Entry 3PLA (X-ray diffraction, 3.15 A resolution); this record covers chains A and F of the 10 polymer chains in the assembly.

[Chain A]
Name: Pre mRNA splicing protein
Source organism: Sulfolobus solfataricus
Reference sequence: Q97ZH3 (Q97ZH3_SULSO); numbering as in UniProt (aligned over 1-380)
Sequence (388 residues; each row starts with the number of its first residue):
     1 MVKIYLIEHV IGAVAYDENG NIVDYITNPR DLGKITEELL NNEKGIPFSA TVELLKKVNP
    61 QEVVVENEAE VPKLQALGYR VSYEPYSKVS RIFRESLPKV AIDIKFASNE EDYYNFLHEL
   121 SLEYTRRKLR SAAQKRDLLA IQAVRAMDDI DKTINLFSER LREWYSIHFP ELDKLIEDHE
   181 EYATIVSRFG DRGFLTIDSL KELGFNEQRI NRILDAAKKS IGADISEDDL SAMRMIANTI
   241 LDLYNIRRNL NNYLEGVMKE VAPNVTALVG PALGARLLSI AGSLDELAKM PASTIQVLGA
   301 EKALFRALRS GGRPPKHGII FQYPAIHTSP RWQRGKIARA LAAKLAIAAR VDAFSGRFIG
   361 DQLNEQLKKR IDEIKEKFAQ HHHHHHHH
Unresolved in the structure: 1-2, 378-388
Construct notes: engineered mutation Val2 (Met in Q97ZH3); expression tag (381-388)

[Chain F]
Name: Fibrillarin-like rRNA/tRNA 2'-O-methyltransferase
Source organism: Sulfolobus solfataricus
Notes: EC 2.1.1.-
Reference sequence: P58032 (FLPA_SULSO); residues 1-232 here = UniProt positions 1-232
Sequence (232 residues; numbered 1 to 232; the number before each row is that of its first residue):
     1 MAEVITVKQT NMENIYECEF NDGSFRLCTR NLVPNFNVYG ERLIKYEGVE YREWNAFRSK
    61 LAGAILKGLK TNPIRKGTKV LYLGAASGTT ISHVSDIIEL NGKAYGVEFS PRVVRELLLV
   121 AQRRPNIFPL LADARFPQSY KSVVENVDVL YVDIAQPDQT DIAIYNAKFF LKVNGDMLLV
   181 IKARSIDVTK DPKEIYKTEV EKLENSNFET IQIINLDPYD KDHAIVLSKY KG
Unresolved in the structure: 1-4, 232
Construct notes: engineered mutation Ala2 (Ser in P58032)
Ligand contacts: S-adenosylhomocysteine (SAH): Arg58, Lys60, Tyr82, Gly84, Ala85, Ala86, Thr89, Thr90, Val107, Glu108, Phe109, Ser110, Val113, Ala132, Asp133, Ala134, Arg135, Asp153, Ile154, Ala155, Gln156
UniProt features mapped onto this chain:
  - binding site (S-adenosyl-L-methionine): Thr89, Thr90, Glu108, Phe109, Asp133, Ala134, Asp153 to Gln156
  - mutagenesis: Ala85 (A85V: Loss of methyltransferase activity), Pro129 (P129A: Decreased methyltransferase activity)

[How chain A and chain F interact]
Contacting residue pairs (6):
  Glu163(A) - Arg112(F)  salt bridge
  Ser166(A) - Arg115(F)  hydrogen bond
  Pro170(A) - Arg115(F)
  Lys174(A) - Glu116(F)
  Lys174(A) - Leu119(F)
  Ile221(A) - Leu118(F)  hydrophobic
Also at the interface, not in a pair above, chain A (6 interface residues in all): Asp173

[In short]
Chain A and chain F form an interface of 6 and 5 residues respectively; the contacts include 1 hydrogen bond
and 1 salt bridge. Among the polar pairs are Glu163(A)-Arg112(F) and Ser166(A)-Arg115(F). Ligands of chain F:
S-adenosylhomocysteine.
Chain A is Pre mRNA splicing protein and chain F is Fibrillarin-like rRNA/tRNA 2'-O-methyltransferase, both
from Sulfolobus solfataricus; the structure, Crystal structure of a catalytically active substrate-bound box
C/D RNP from Sulfolobus solfataricus, was determined by X-ray diffraction.
